PDB entry 5N25 | X-ray diffraction, 1.40 A resolution | chain A

# Chain A
Protein: Carbonic anhydrase 2
From: Homo sapiens
Notes: EC 4.2.1.1
UniProt: P00918 (CAH2_HUMAN); the author numbering skips numbers that UniProt does not, so the offset changes along the chain: 1-125 = UniProt 1-125; 127-261 = UniProt 126-260
Amino-acid sequence (260 residues; row label = number of the first residue in the row; note: 1 number in that range is skipped by the numbering (no residue carries it; nothing is unmodelled there)):
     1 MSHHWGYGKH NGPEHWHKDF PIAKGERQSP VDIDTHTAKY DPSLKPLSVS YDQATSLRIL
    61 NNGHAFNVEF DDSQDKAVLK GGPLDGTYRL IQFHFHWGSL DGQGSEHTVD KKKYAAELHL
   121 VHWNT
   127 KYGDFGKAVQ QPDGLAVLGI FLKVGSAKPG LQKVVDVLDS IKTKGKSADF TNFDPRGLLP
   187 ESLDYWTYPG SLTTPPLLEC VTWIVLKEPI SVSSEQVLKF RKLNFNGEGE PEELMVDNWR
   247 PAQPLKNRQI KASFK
Not modelled in the structure: 1-3
Metal / ion sites: Zn2+: H94, H96, H119 (together with 4-pyridin-3-ylbenzenesulfonamide)
Ligand contacts:
  - 4-pyridin-3-ylbenzenesulfonamide (8HK), molecule 1: H4, W5, H10, N11, H15, W16, K18, D19, F20
  - 4-pyridin-3-ylbenzenesulfonamide (8HK), molecule 2: Q92, H94, H96, E106, H119, V121, F131, V143, S197, L198, T199, T200, P201, P202, W209

# In short
Ligands of chain A: 4-pyridin-3-ylbenzenesulfonamide. The Zn2+ site is built by H94, H96 and H119.
Chain A is Carbonic anhydrase 2 (Homo sapiens); the structure, Crystal structure of human carbonic anhydrase
II in complex with the inhibitor 4-Pyridin-3-yl-benzenesulfonamide, was determined by X-ray diffraction (same
publication as 5N1R, 5N1S and 5N24).
